Entry 7OCI (electron microscopy, 3.46 A resolution); this record covers chains F and H of the 9 polymer chains in the assembly.

[Chain F]
Name: Dolichyl-diphosphooligosaccharide--protein glycosyltransferase subunit STT3
Organism: Saccharomyces cerevisiae S288C
Notes: EC 2.4.99.18
Reference sequence: P39007 (STT3_YEAST); numbering as in UniProt (aligned over 1-718)
Sequence (718 residues; row label = number of the first residue in the row):
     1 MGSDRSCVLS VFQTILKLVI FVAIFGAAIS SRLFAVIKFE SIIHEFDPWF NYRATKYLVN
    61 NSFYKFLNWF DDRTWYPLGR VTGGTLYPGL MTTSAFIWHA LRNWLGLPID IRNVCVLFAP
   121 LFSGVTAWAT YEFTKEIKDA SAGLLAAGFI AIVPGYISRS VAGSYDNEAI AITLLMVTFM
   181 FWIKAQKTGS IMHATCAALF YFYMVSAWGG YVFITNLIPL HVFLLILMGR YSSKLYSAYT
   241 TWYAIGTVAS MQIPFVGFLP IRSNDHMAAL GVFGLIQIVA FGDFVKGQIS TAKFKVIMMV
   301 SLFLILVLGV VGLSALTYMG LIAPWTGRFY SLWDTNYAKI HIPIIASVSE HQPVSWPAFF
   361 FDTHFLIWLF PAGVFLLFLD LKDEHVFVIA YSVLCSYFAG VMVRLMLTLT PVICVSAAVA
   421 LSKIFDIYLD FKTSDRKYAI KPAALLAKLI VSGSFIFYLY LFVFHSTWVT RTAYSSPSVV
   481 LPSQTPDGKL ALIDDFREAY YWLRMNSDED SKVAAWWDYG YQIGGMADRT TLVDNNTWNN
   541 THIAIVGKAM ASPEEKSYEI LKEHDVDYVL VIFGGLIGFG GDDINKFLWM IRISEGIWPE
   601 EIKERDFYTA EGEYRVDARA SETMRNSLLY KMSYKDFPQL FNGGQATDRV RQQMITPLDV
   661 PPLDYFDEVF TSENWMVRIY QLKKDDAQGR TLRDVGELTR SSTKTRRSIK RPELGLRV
Disordered / not traced: 1-5, 292-349, 433-440, 484-491
Swiss-Prot annotation at these positions:
  - region: W516 to D518 (Interacts with target acceptor peptide in protein substrate)
  - motif: E45 to D47 (DXD motif 1), D166 to E168 (DXD motif 2), S347 to E350 (SVSE motif), W516 to G520 (WWDYG motif), D583 to M590 (DK motif)
  - binding site (Mn(2+)): D47, D166, E168
  - binding site (dolichyl diphosphooligosaccharide): R404, Y521
  - site: D47 (Interacts with target acceptor peptide in protein substrate), R159 (Important for catalytic activity), E350 (Interacts with target acceptor peptide in protein substrate), K586 (Interacts with target acceptor peptide in protein substrate)
  - glycosylation (N-linked (GlcNAc...) asparagine): N60, N535, N539 (high mannose)
  - mutagenesis: D47 (D47A: Lethal; impairs the catalytic activity), R159 (R159A: Temperature sensitive and staurosporine sensitive), S160 (S160A: Temperature sensitive and staurosporine sensitive), G163 (G163R: Temperature sensitive and staurosporine sensitive), S164 (S164A: Temperature sensitive and staurosporine sensitive), D166 (D166A: Lethal; impairs the catalytic activity), E168 (E168Q: Lethal; impairs the catalytic activity), W208 (W208A: Lethal; abolishes interaction with OST1 and WBP1), G210 (G210D: Temperature sensitive and staurosporine sensitive), E350 (E350A: Lethal; impairs the catalytic activity), V393 (V393I: Staurosporine sensitive), R404 (R404A: Lethal; abolishes interaction with OST1 and WBP1), 10 further mutagenesis entries in UniProt
Glycans and other covalent adducts: glycan linked to N539
Bound ions: Mg2+: D47 (together with Dolichylphosphate)
Residues lining bound ligands:
  - Digitonin (AJP): F258, I261, R262
  - Dolichylphosphate (V8K): W208, G209, G210, F213, N216, G271, F273, G274, L275, Q277, F398, R404, L405
What the authors report for this chain:
  - post-translational modification sites: N539

[Chain H]
Name: Dolichyl-diphosphooligosaccharide--protein glycosyltransferase subunit SWP1
Organism: Saccharomyces cerevisiae S288C
Notes: EC 2.4.99.18
Reference sequence: Q02795 (OSTD_YEAST); the author numbering skips numbers that UniProt does not, so the offset changes along the chain: 0-35 = UniProt 1-36; 37-286 = UniProt 37-286
Sequence (286 residues; numbered 0 to 286; 1 number in that range is skipped by the numbering (no residue carries it; nothing is unmodelled there); the number before each row is that of its first residue; numbering starts at 0):
     0 MQFFKTLAAL VSCISFVLAY VAQDVHVSFP STAGKS
    37 RVMIGKVEPR IGIDETVPTT ITVEDPNEVI QVNFAIESTN KPFQNTLLIG LPNKNLEMAF
    97 EPEIKDNGKL SMYKYRIDLA KLDAALLQEA SRSPEPIKAT LILASSTAKP KENLFREILQ
   157 LNLNFDVDHS DSSLVDKFGI KPEIHHIFHA EPKRVAKPIA VIFVLIIFIT ILSLIVTWLN
   217 SCAAAFNNIP TGVTAVYFLG FIATIVGFEV IFARYYLGTS IFETLFSSLY LGAPGLLTST
   277 KFLRSFGQTI
Disordered / not traced: 0-24, 284-286

[Interface between chain F and chain H]
Pairs across the interface - 6 pairs, chain F then chain H:
  G715(F) with D119(H)
  L716(F) with E93(H); D119(H); A121(H), hydrophobic
  R717(F) with L92(H)
  V718(F) with F174(H), hydrophobic
Interface residues without a listed pair, chain F (5 interface residues in all): F63
Interface residues without a listed pair, chain H (9 interface residues in all): N91, L170, V171, F258

[In short]
5 residues of chain F face 9 of chain H across their interface. Bound to chain F: Digitonin and
Dolichylphosphate. Curated annotation (UniProt) lists 3 Mn2+-binding residues, dolichyl
diphosphooligosaccharide-binding residues R404(F) and Y521(F) and 24 mutagenesis sites on chain F. From the
paper: a modification site at N539(F).
Here chain F is Dolichyl-diphosphooligosaccharide--protein glycosyltransferase subunit STT3 and chain H is
Dolichyl-diphosphooligosaccharide--protein glycosyltransferase subunit SWP1, both from Saccharomyces
cerevisiae S288C. Entry 7OCI (Cryo-EM structure of yeast Ost6p containing oligosaccharyltransferase complex)
was determined by electron microscopy.
